Entry 7O0X (electron microscopy, 2.44 A resolution); this record covers chains H1 and M of the 87 polymer chains in the assembly.

Chain H1:
Name: PRCH domain-containing protein
From: Gemmatimonas phototrophica
UniProt: A0A143BJ28 (A0A143BJ28_9BACT); residue numbers follow UniProt; this construct covers 1-67
Chain sequence (67 residues; numbered 1 to 67; the number before each row is that of its first residue):
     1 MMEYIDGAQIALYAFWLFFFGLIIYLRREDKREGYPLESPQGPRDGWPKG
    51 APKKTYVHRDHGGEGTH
Not modelled in the structure: 63-67
Modified residues: Met1 (N-formylmethionine; FME)
Small-molecule neighbours:
  - 0V9 ((19R,22S)-25-amino-22-hydroxy-22-oxido-16-oxo-17,21,23-trioxa-22lambda~5~-phosphapentacosan-19-yl (9Z)-hexadec-9-enoate): Met1, Asp6, Gly7, Ile10, Ala11, Ala14, Phe15, Phe18
  - tetramyristoyl-cardiolipin (CD4; (2R,5R,11R,14R)-5,8,11-trihydroxy-5,11-dioxido-17-oxo-2,14-bis(tetradecanoyloxy)-4,6,10,12,16-pentaoxa-5,11-diphosphatriacont-1-yl tetradecanoate), molecule 1: Trp16, Phe19, Phe20, Ile23, Ile24, Arg27, Lys31, Tyr35, Leu37, Arg44, Asp45, Gly46, Trp47, Pro48
  - tetramyristoyl-cardiolipin (CD4), molecule 2: Leu17, Phe18, Gly21, Leu22, Tyr25
  - tetramyristoyl-cardiolipin (CD4), molecule 3: Leu17, Ile24, Trp47, Lys49
  - tetramyristoyl-cardiolipin (CD4), molecule 4: Arg44, Asp45, Gly46, Trp47
  - phosphatidylglycerol (PGW; (1R)-2-{[(S)-{[(2S)-2,3-dihydroxypropyl]oxy}(hydroxy)phosphoryl]oxy}-1-[(hexadecanoyloxy)methyl]ethyl (9Z)-octadec-9-enoate): Tyr4, Gln9, Leu12, Tyr13, Trp16, Phe19, Phe20
  - V7B ([(2S)-3-[(2R,3R,4R,5S,6R)-6-(hydroxymethyl)-5-[(2R,3R,4S,5S,6R)-6-(hydroxymethyl)-3,4,5-tris(oxidanyl)oxan-2-yl]oxy-3,4-bis(oxidanyl)oxan-2-yl]oxy-2-(12-methyltridecanoyloxy)propyl] 12-methyltridecanoate): Glu3, Tyr4, Ile5, Gln9, Ile10, Tyr13, Ala14, Leu17

Chain M:
Name: RC-M
From: Gemmatimonas phototrophica
Chain sequence (367 residues; row label = number of the first residue in the row):
     1 MLEYQNLFTRVQVRTVPEPGIPIDESTGTRYGTGTFSYLAGKFGDAQIGP
    51 IYLGWAGVLSLIFGFIAIEIIGLNMWASVGWDPVEFIRQLPWLALEPPPP
   101 QYGLRVPPLNQGGWYLMAGFFLTVSIILWWIRIYRRARALQMGSHLPWAF
   151 ASAIFLYSTFFFQPLLVGSWSEMVPFGIFPHLDWTSAFSIRYGNLYYNPF
   201 HALSIAFLYGSAVLFAMHGATILAVARMGGEREIEQITDRGTAAERSMLF
   251 WRWCMGFNATMESIHRWAWWFAVLTTFTGGIGILLTGTVVDNWYLWGVKH
   301 GLVAPYPAQNQLTPEQQDLLRGRYQGTAPDSFPSYVVPQNATMPDTAAAP
   351 IVTDSITTDSTKTGGTQ
Not modelled in the structure: 1-2, 338-367
Covalent attachments: alpha-D-mannopyranose (MAN) linked to Ser331
Ion coordination: Fe ion: His218, Glu233, His265 (shared with 2 residues of chain L)
Small-molecule neighbours:
  - 0V9 ((19R,22S)-25-amino-22-hydroxy-22-oxido-16-oxo-17,21,23-trioxa-22lambda~5~-phosphapentacosan-19-yl (9Z)-hexadec-9-enoate), molecule 1: Leu104, Phe120, Thr123, Val124, Phe155, Phe161, Phe162, Leu165, Leu166, Gly168, Leu284
  - 0V9, molecule 2: Phe277, Ile281, Leu285, Val289
  - bacteriochlorophyll a (BCL), molecule 1: Ile68, Ile71, Leu122, Ile126, Phe150, Ala153, Ile154, Leu156, Tyr157, Phe160, Trp184, Thr185, Ser186, Phe188, Ser189, Leu195, Tyr196, His201, Ser204, Ile205, Leu208, Tyr209, Thr275, Thr276, Gly279, Gly280, Gly282, Ile283
  - bacteriochlorophyll a (BCL), molecule 2: Tyr157, Phe160, Val174, Ile178, His181, Leu182, Trp184, Thr185
  - bacteriochlorophyll a (BCL), molecule 3: Thr185, Ser186, Tyr196, Tyr209
  - bacteriochlorophyll a (BCL), molecule 4: Tyr196, Ala202, Ile205, Ala206, Tyr209, Gly210, Val213, Phe271
  - bacteriopheophytin a (BPH), molecule 1: Val58, Ser60, Leu61, Ile62, Gly64, Phe65, Leu122, Ser125, Ile126, Trp129, Ile133, Leu146, Ala149, Phe150, Ala153, Ala272, Val273, Thr276
  - bacteriopheophytin a (BPH), molecule 2: Tyr209, Ala212, Val213, Ala216, Met217, Trp251, Cys254, Met255
  - tetramyristoyl-cardiolipin (CD4; (2R,5R,11R,14R)-5,8,11-trihydroxy-5,11-dioxido-17-oxo-2,14-bis(tetradecanoyloxy)-4,6,10,12,16-pentaoxa-5,11-diphosphatriacont-1-yl tetradecanoate), molecule 1: Trp55, Phe63, Phe120, Val124, Ile127, Leu128, Trp130, Ile131, Tyr134, Arg135, Phe162
  - tetramyristoyl-cardiolipin (CD4), molecule 2: Arg138, Gly143, Ser144, His145, Trp148, Ala151, Ser152, Phe155, Arg266, Trp269, Trp270, Val273, Phe277
  - tetramyristoyl-cardiolipin (CD4), molecule 3: Leu203, Ala206, Arg252, Met255, Gly256, Phe257, Trp267, Phe271
  - spirilloxanthin (CRT): Ile68, Glu69, Ile71, Gly72, Leu73, Met75, Trp76, Phe86, Leu90, Tyr115, Leu116, Gly119, Phe120, Thr123, Tyr157, Phe160, Phe161, Trp170, Met173, Val174, Pro175, Phe176, Gly177, Ile178, His181
  - alpha-D-mannopyranose / alpha-L-rhamnopyranose / V75: Thr327, Ala328, Pro329, Asp330, Pro333, Ser334, Tyr335
  - menaquinone 8 (MQ8), molecule 1: Pro83, Val84, Ile87
  - menaquinone 8 (MQ8), molecule 2: Val213, Leu214, Met217, His218, Thr221, Ala244, Ser247, Met248, Trp251, Met255, Phe257, Asn258, Ala259, Thr260, Met261, Ile264, Trp267, Phe271
  - phosphatidylglycerol (PGW; (1R)-2-{[(S)-{[(2S)-2,3-dihydroxypropyl]oxy}(hydroxy)phosphoryl]oxy}-1-[(hexadecanoyloxy)methyl]ethyl (9Z)-octadec-9-enoate): Pro199, Ala202, Leu203, Trp296, His300, Gly301, Leu302

How chain H1 and chain M interact:
Pairs across the interface (46):
  Glu3(H1) with Lys299(M), hydrogen bond (backbone-side chain)
  Tyr4(H1) with Lys299(M), hydrogen bond (backbone-side chain); His300(M)
  Asp6(H1) with Trp296(M), hydrogen bond; Lys299(M), salt bridge; His300(M), salt bridge
  Gly7(H1) with Val289(M)
  Ala8(H1) with Val289(M); Trp293(M), hydrophobic; Trp296(M)
  Gln9(H1) with Trp296(M); His300(M)
  Ala11(H1) with Phe200(M)
  Leu12(H1) with Pro199(M), hydrophobic; Phe200(M); Leu203(M), hydrophobic
  Phe15(H1) with Leu203(M), hydrophobic; Phe207(M), hydrophobic; Thr278(M)
  Trp16(H1) with Leu203(M), hydrophobic
  Phe18(H1) with Trp270(M), hydrophobic
  Phe19(H1) with Phe207(M), hydrophobic
  Leu22(H1) with Trp270(M); Leu274(M), hydrophobic
  Ile23(H1) with Trp267(M), hydrophobic
  Tyr25(H1) with Arg266(M), hydrogen bond
  Leu26(H1) with Arg266(M); Trp267(M), hydrophobic
  Arg27(H1) with Phe257(M); Asn258(M), hydrogen bond (side chain-backbone)
  Glu29(H1) with Ser263(M); Arg266(M), salt bridge
  Asp30(H1) with Asn258(M); Ala259(M); Thr260(M); Ser263(M), hydrogen bond; Trp267(M), hydrogen bond
  Glu33(H1) with Arg240(M), salt bridge; Met248(M); Thr260(M)
  Tyr35(H1) with Arg252(M), hydrogen bond
  Leu37(H1) with Arg252(M)
  Lys54(H1) with Glu262(M), salt bridge
  Tyr56(H1) with Ile237(M); Thr238(M); Glu262(M), hydrogen bond
Also at the interface, not in a pair above, chain H1 (26 interface residues in all): Arg32, His58
Also at the interface, not in a pair above, chain M (28 interface residues in all): Asp239, Leu285, Val290

Summary:
Chain H1 and chain M form an interface of 26 and 28 residues respectively, with 9 hydrogen bonds and 5 salt
bridges. Polar contacts include Asp6(H1)-Lys299(M), Asp6(H1)-His300(M) and Glu29(H1)-Arg266(M).
Chain H1 is PRCH domain-containing protein and chain M is RC-M, both from Gemmatimonas phototrophica; the
structure, Cryo-EM structure (model_2b) of the RC-dLH complex from Gemmatimonas phototrophica at 2.44 A, was
determined by electron microscopy, deposited together with 7O0U, 7O0V and 7O0W.
